PDB entry 3F8P | X-ray diffraction, 1.80 A resolution | chains A and B

[Chain A (and B)]
Name: Thioredoxin reductase (TrxB-3)
From: Sulfolobus solfataricus
Notes: EC 1.6.4.5; chain B of this document is another copy of the same molecule, construct and numbering; everything in this record applies to it too
UniProt: Q97W27 (Q97W27_SULSO); numbering as in UniProt (aligned over 1-323)
Amino-acid sequence (323 residues; row label = number of the first residue in the row):
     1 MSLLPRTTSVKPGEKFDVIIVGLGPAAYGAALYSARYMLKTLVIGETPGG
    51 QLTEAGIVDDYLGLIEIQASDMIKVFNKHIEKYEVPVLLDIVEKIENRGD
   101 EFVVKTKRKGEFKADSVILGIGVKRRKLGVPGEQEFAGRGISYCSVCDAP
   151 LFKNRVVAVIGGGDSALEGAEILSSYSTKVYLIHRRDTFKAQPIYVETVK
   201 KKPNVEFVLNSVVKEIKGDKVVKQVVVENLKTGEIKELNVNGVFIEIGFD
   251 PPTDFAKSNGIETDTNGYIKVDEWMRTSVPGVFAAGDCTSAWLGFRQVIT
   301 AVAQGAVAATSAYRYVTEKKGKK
Disordered / not traced: 1-9, 98-100, 320-323 (chain B: 1-9, 97-100, 320-323)
Disulfide bonds: Cys144-Cys147
Small-molecule neighbours: NAD (nicotinamide-adenine-dinucleotide): Val21, Gly22, Leu23, Gly24, Pro25, Ala26, Ala27, Ile44, Gly45, Glu46, Thr47, Gly49, Gly50, Gln51, Asp90, Ile91, Val92, Gly120, Ile121, Gly122, Val123, Phe255, Ala285, Gly286, Asp287, Ala301

[Chain A / chain B interface]
Pairs across the interface (116; chain A residue first):
  Tyr28(A) with Leu62(B), hydrophobic
  Leu32(A) with Asp59(B); Asp60(B); Leu62(B)
  Tyr33(A) with Asp60(B), hydrogen bond (side chain-backbone); Phe295(B), hydrophobic; Gln297(B), hydrogen bond; Ile299(B)
  Ala35(A) with Tyr176(B)
  Arg36(A) with Asp59(B); Asp60(B), salt bridge; Val146(B), hydrogen bond (side chain-backbone); Cys147(B), hydrogen bond (side chain-backbone); Pro150(B); Tyr176(B), hydrogen bond (backbone-side chain)
  Tyr37(A) with Val146(B), hydrophobic; Ile172(B), hydrophobic; Phe295(B)
  Met38(A) with Ser175(B); Tyr176(B)
  Asp59(A) with Arg36(B); His79(B), salt bridge; Lys82(B), salt bridge; Tyr83(B), hydrogen bond
  Asp60(A) with Leu32(B); Tyr33(B), hydrogen bond (backbone-side chain); Arg36(B), salt bridge
  Tyr61(A) with Tyr61(B), hydrophobic; Leu62(B), hydrogen bond (side chain-backbone); His79(B); Ile299(B)
  Leu62(A) with Tyr28(B), hydrophobic; Gly29(B); Leu32(B); Tyr61(B), hydrogen bond (backbone-side chain); Phe76(B), hydrophobic; His79(B); Val302(B), hydrophobic
  Gly63(A) with Leu64(B); Val75(B); Phe76(B); His79(B), hydrogen bond (backbone-side chain)
  Leu64(A) with Leu64(B), hydrophobic; His79(B)
  Ile65(A) with Val75(B), hydrophobic; Lys78(B); His79(B); Lys82(B)
  Glu66(A) with Lys82(B), salt bridge
  Val75(A) with Gly63(B); Ile65(B), hydrophobic
  Phe76(A) with Leu62(B), hydrophobic; Gly63(B)
  His79(A) with Asp59(B), salt bridge; Tyr61(B); Leu62(B); Gly63(B), hydrogen bond (side chain-backbone); Leu64(B); Ile65(B)
  Lys82(A) with Asp59(B), salt bridge; Ile65(B); Glu66(B), salt bridge
  Tyr83(A) with Asp59(B), hydrogen bond
  Val146(A) with Arg36(B), hydrogen bond (backbone-side chain); Tyr37(B), hydrophobic
  Cys147(A) with Arg36(B), hydrogen bond (backbone-side chain)
  Pro150(A) with Arg36(B)
  Glu168(A) with Arg314(B), salt bridge
  Glu171(A) with Tyr313(B)
  Ile172(A) with Tyr37(B); Tyr313(B)
  Ser175(A) with Met38(B)
  Tyr176(A) with Ala35(B), hydrogen bond (side chain-backbone); Arg36(B), hydrogen bond (side chain-backbone); Met38(B)
  Ile194(A) with Glu318(B)
  Tyr195(A) with Arg314(B)
  Thr198(A) with Thr317(B)
  Glu273(A) with Ala291(B); Trp292(B), hydrogen bond (backbone-side chain)
  Trp274(A) with Trp292(B), hydrophobic; Leu293(B)
  Ala291(A) with Glu273(B)
  Trp292(A) with Glu273(B), hydrogen bond (backbone-side chain); Trp274(B), hydrophobic; Trp292(B), hydrophobic; Val307(B)
  Leu293(A) with Trp274(B)
  Phe295(A) with Tyr33(B), hydrophobic; Tyr37(B); Thr310(B)
  Gln297(A) with Tyr33(B), hydrogen bond
  Ile299(A) with Tyr33(B); Tyr61(B); Ile299(B), hydrophobic; Val302(B), hydrophobic; Ala303(B), hydrophobic; Ala306(B), hydrophobic
  Thr300(A) with Val307(B)
  Val302(A) with Leu62(B), hydrophobic; Ile299(B), hydrophobic
  Ala303(A) with Ile299(B); Thr300(B); Ala303(B), hydrophobic
  Ala306(A) with Ile299(B), hydrophobic
  Val307(A) with Trp292(B)
  Thr310(A) with Phe295(B)
  Tyr313(A) with Glu168(B); Glu171(B); Ile172(B), hydrogen bond (side chain-backbone)
  Arg314(A) with Glu168(B), salt bridge; Tyr195(B), hydrogen bond
  Thr317(A) with Glu171(B), hydrogen bond; Thr198(B)
  Glu318(A) with Ile194(B); Tyr195(B)
Interface residues without a listed pair, chain A (55 interface residues in all): Pro25, Gly29, Lys78, Ile80, Met275, Ser290
Interface residues without a listed pair, chain B (55 interface residues in all): Pro25, Ile80, Met275, Ser290

[In short]
The chain A/chain B interface involves 55 residues from each chain; the contacts include 22 hydrogen bonds and
10 salt bridges. Among the polar pairs are Arg36(A)-Asp60(B), Asp59(A)-His79(B) and Asp59(A)-Lys82(B). Bound
to chain A: NAD.
Both chains are Thioredoxin reductase (TrxB-3) (Sulfolobus solfataricus). Entry 3F8P (Structure of Sulfolobus
solfataricus TrxR-B3) was determined by X-ray diffraction (same publication as 3F8R).
